PDB entry 3MF8 | X-ray diffraction, 2.01 A resolution | chain A

== Chain A ==
Name: Cis-3-chloroacrylic acid dehalogenase
Organism: coryneform bacterium
Notes: EC 3.8.1.-
Reference sequence: Q6VPE5 (Q6VPE5_9CORY); residues 1-149 here correspond to UniProt positions 2-150 (UniProt number = residue number + 1)
Sequence (149 residues; row label = number of the first residue in the row):
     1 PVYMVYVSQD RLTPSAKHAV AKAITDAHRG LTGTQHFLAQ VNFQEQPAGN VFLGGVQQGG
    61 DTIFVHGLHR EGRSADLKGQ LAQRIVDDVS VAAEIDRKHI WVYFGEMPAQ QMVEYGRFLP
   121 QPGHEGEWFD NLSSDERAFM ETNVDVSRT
Not modelled in the structure: 118-149
Reported in the primary citation:
  - self-association interface (contacts with another copy of this molecule); pairs are residue here / residue on that copy: Tyr6-Tyr6 (water-mediated contact), Lys17-Asn50 (hydrogen bond), Ala39-Gly54, Val41-Phe52, Phe43-Asn50, Glu45-Asn50 (hydrogen bond), Lys78-Gln111 (hydrogen bond), Ile100-Gly116 (backbone contact), Val102-Val113 (backbone contact), Tyr103-Glu114 (hydrogen bond), Phe104-Gln111 (backbone contact), Glu106-Gln111 (hydrogen bond), Tyr6, His66, Glu71, Glu106
  - binding site for sulfate ion: Thr34, Arg70
  - catalytic residues: Pro1, His28, Arg70, Arg73, Tyr103, Glu114 (citing earlier work)
  - conformationally variable residues (loop rearrangement, order/disorder transition, side-chain flip): Arg29, Thr32 to Leu38, Arg70, Arg73, Phe118 to Thr149

== Overview ==
From the paper: catalytic residues Pro1, His28 and Arg70 among others; a binding site for sulfate ion at Thr34
and Arg70.
Chain A is Cis-3-chloroacrylic acid dehalogenase (coryneform bacterium); the structure, Crystal Structure of
Native cis-CaaD, was determined by X-ray diffraction together with 3MF7 from the same study.
